Entry 8FWM (electron microscopy, 3.49 A resolution); this record covers chains p and q of the 15 polymer chains in the assembly.

Chain p (and q):
Protein: Tail sheath protein
Source organism: Agrobacterium phage Milano
Notes: chain q of this document is another copy of the same molecule, construct and numbering; everything in this record applies to it too
UniProt: A0A482MFS8 (A0A482MFS8_9CAUD); residues 1-503 here = UniProt positions 1-503
Amino-acid sequence (503 residues; numbered 1 to 503; the number before each row is that of its first residue):
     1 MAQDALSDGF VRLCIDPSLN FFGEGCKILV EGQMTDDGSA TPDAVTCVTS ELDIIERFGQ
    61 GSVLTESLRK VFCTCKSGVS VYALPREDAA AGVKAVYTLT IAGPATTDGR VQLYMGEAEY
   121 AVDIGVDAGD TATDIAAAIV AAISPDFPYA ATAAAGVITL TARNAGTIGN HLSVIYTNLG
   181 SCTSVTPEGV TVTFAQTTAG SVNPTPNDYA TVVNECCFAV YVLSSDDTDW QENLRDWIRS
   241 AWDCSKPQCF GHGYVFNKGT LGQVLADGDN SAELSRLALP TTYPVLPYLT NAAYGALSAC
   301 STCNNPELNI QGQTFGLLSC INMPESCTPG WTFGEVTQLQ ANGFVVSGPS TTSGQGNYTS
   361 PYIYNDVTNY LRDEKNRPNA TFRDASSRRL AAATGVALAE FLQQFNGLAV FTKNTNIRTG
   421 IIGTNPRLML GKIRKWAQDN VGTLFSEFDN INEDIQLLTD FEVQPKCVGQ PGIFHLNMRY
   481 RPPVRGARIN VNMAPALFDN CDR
Disordered / not traced: 1-3, 90-200, 348-362, 499-503 (chain q: 1-3, 90-200, 349-359, 499-503)
Disulfides: Cys26-Cys303, Cys73-Cys320, Cys75-Cys300, Cys217-Cys249

Chain p / chain q interface:
Contacting residue pairs (28):
  Ser7(p) with Gln313(q), hydrogen bond; Tyr362(q), hydrogen bond
  Asp8(p) with Gly312(q); Gln313(q); Tyr362(q); Tyr364(q)
  Gly9(p) with Arg488(q)
  Phe10(p) with Ala487(q); Arg488(q); Ile489(q), hydrogen bond (backbone-backbone)
  Arg12(p) with Phe333(q); Arg488(q); Asn490(q); Val491(q), hydrogen bond (backbone-backbone)
  Leu13(p) with Val491(q); Met493(q), hydrophobic
  Cys14(p) with Val491(q), hydrogen bond (backbone-backbone); Asn492(q); Met493(q)
  Ile15(p) with Met493(q), hydrophobic
  Asp16(p) with Met493(q), hydrogen bond (backbone-backbone); Ala494(q); Pro495(q)
  Pro17(p) with Pro495(q)
  Leu19(p) with Asn492(q); Met493(q); Ala494(q), hydrophobic
  Phe21(p) with Asn492(q)
Also at the interface, not in a pair above, chain p (13 interface residues in all): Val11
Also at the interface, not in a pair above, chain q (15 interface residues in all): Gly486

In short:
13 residues of chain p and 15 residues of chain q are in contact, with 6 hydrogen bonds. Polar contacts
include Ser7(p)-Gln313(q), Ser7(p)-Tyr362(q) and Phe10(p)-Ile489(q).
Both chains are Tail sheath protein (Agrobacterium phage Milano). Entry 8FWM (Structure of tail-neck junction
of Agrobacterium phage Milano) was determined by electron microscopy, deposited together with 8FWE, 8FWG, 8FXP
and 8FXR.
